Entry 2QF2 (X-ray diffraction, 1.65 A resolution); this record covers chain A.

== Chain A ==
Name: Phosphoenolpyruvate carboxykinase, cytosolic [GTP]
From: Rattus norvegicus
Notes: EC 4.1.1.32
Reference sequence: P07379 (PPCKC_RAT); residues 1-622 here = UniProt positions 1-622
Sequence (624 residues; numbered -1 to 622; the number before each row is that of its first residue; numbers below 1 keep their minus sign (Gly-1 is residue -1)):
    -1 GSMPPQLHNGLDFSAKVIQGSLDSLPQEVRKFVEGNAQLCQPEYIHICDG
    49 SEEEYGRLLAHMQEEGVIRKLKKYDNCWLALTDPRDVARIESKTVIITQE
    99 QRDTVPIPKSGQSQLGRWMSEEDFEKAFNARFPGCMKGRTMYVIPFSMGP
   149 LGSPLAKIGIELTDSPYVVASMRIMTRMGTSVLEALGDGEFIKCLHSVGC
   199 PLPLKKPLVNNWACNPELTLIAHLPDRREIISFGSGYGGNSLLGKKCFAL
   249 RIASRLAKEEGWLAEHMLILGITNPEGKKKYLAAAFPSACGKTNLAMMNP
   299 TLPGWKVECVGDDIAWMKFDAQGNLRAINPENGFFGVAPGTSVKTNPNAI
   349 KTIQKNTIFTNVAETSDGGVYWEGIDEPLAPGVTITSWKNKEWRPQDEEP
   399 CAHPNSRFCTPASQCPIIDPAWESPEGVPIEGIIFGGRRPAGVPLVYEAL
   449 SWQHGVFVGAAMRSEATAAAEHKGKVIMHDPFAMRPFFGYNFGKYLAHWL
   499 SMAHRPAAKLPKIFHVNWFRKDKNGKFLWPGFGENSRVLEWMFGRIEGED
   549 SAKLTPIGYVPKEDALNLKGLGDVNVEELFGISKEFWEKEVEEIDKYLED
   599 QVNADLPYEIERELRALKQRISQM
Disordered / not traced: -1 to 9
Sequence notes: expression tag (-1 to 0)
Swiss-Prot annotation at these positions:
  - region: Gly457 to Gly487 (Omega-loop)
  - active site: Cys288
  - binding site (substrate): Arg87, Tyr235 to Gly237, Ser286, Asn403 to Arg405
  - binding site (Mn(2+)): Lys244, His264, Asp311
  - binding site (GTP): Ala287 to Asn292, Arg405, Arg436, Phe530 to Asn533
  - modified residue: Ser19 (Phosphoserine), Lys70 (N6-acetyllysine), Lys71 (N6-acetyllysine), Ser90 (Phosphoserine), Lys91 (N6-acetyllysine), Ser118 (Phosphoserine), Thr178 (Phosphothreonine), Ser286 (Phosphoserine), Lys473 (N6-acetyllysine), Lys521 (N6-acetyllysine), Lys524 (N6-acetyllysine), Lys594 (N6-acetyllysine)
  - mutagenesis: Glu89 (E89A/D/Q: Abolished phosphoenolpyruvate carboxykinase activity; decreased affinity for oxaloacetate), Ser90 (S90A: Decreased phosphorylation and increased acetylation levels), Lys91 (K91Q: 3-fold decrease of affinity for phosphoenolpyruvate), His477 (H477R: Destabilization of the closed state of the omega-loop, resulting in decreased capture rates for the weaker binding substrates associated with catalysis in the phosphoenolpyruvate to ...)
Metal / ion sites: Na+: Leu79, Asn208; Mn2+ site 1: Lys244, His264, Asp311 (together with oxaloacetate ion, pyruvic acid); Mn2+ site 2: Thr291 (together with GDP); Mn2+ site 3: His502, Glu607
Ligand contacts:
  - GDP: Pro285, Ser286, Ala287, Cys288, Gly289, Lys290, Thr291, Asn292, Asp310, Asp311, Gly334, Val335, Pro337, Gly338, Arg436, Trp516, Phe517, Phe525, Trp527, Pro528, Gly529, Phe530, Asn533
  - oxaloacetate ion / pyruvic acid: Arg87, Gly236, Gly237, Lys243, Lys244, His264, Ser286, Asp311, Phe333, Arg405, Ala467, Phe485

== Summary ==
Bound to chain A: GDP and oxaloacetate ion / pyruvic acid. Leu79 and Asn208 coordinate Na+. Lys244, His264 and
Asp311 form the Mn2+ site 1. From UniProt: active-site residue Cys288, 8 substrate-binding residues, 3
Mn2+-binding residues and 12 GTP-binding residues.
Chain A is Phosphoenolpyruvate carboxykinase, cytosolic [GTP] (Rattus norvegicus); the structure, Rat
cytosolic PEPCK in complex with oxaloacetic acid and GDP, was determined by X-ray diffraction (same
publication as 2QEW and 2QF1).
